PDB entry 7NDT | X-ray diffraction, 3.00 A resolution | chains FFF and JJJ of the 10 polymer chains in the assembly

# Chain FFF
Protein: HLA class I histocompatibility antigen, alpha chain E
Organism: Homo sapiens
UniProt: P13747 (HLAE_HUMAN); the author numbering skips numbers that UniProt does not, so the offset changes along the chain: 1-220 = UniProt 22-241; 226-281 = UniProt 242-297
Amino-acid sequence (277 residues; numbered 0 to 281; 5 numbers in that range are skipped by the numbering (no residue carries them; nothing is unmodelled there); the number before each row is that of its first residue; numbering starts at 0):
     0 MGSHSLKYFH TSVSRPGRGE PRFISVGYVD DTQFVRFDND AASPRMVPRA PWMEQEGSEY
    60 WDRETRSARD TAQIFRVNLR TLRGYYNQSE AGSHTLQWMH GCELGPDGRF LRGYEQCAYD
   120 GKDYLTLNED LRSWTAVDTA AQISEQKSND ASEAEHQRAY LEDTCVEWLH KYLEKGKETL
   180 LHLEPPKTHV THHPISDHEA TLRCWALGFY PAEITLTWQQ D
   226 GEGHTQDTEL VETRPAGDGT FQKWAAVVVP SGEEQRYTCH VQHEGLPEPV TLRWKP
Disordered / not traced: 0-1, 226-230
Disulfide bonds: Cys101-Cys164, Cys203-Cys264
Construct notes: initiating methionine (0); conflict Cys116 (Phe137 in P13747)
UniProt features mapped onto this chain:
  - region: Lys280, Pro281 (Connecting peptide)
  - binding site (a peptide antigen): Tyr7, Glu63, Ser66, Asn77, Tyr84, Ser143, Lys146, Gln156, Tyr159, Tyr171
  - glycosylation: Asn86 (N-linked (GlcNAc...) asparagine)
From the paper describing this entry:
  - mutagenesis - Y84C, Y84C/A139C, S147C: increased stability
  - mutagenesis - S147C: unchanged binding to HLA-E-inhA- and HLA-E-UL40-specific TCRs
  - mutagenesis - S147C: abolished binding to HLA-E-Gag6V-specific TCRs

# Chain JJJ
Protein: T cell receptor beta variable 14, T cell receptor beta joining 2-3, T cell receptor beta constant 2
Organism: Homo sapiens
UniProt: chimeric construct of A0A5B0, A0A0B4J200, A0A5B9: residues 1-108 from A0A5B0 (TVB14_HUMAN) positions 20-115 (offset varies); residues 114-127 from A0A0B4J200 positions 3-16 (UniProt number = residue number - 111); residues 130-258 from A0A5B9 positions 1-129 (UniProt number = residue number - 129)
Amino-acid sequence (243 residues; row label = number of the first residue in the row; note: 16 numbers in that range are skipped by the numbering (no residue carries them; nothing is unmodelled there); numbering starts at 0):
     0 MEAGVTQFPS HSVIEKGQTV TLRCDPISGH
    37 DNLYWYRRVM GKEIKFLLHF VK
    63 ESKQDESGMP NNRFLAERT
    83 GGTYSTLKVQ PAELEDSGVY FCASSQD
   113 RDTQYFGPGT RLTVL
   129 EDLKNVFPPE VAVFEPSEAE ISHTQKATLV CLATGFYPDH VELSWWVNGK EVHSGVCTDP
   189 QPLKEQPALN DSRYALSSRL RVSATFWQNP RNHFRCQVQF YGLSENDEWT QDRAKPVTQI
   249 VSAEAWGRAD
Disordered / not traced: 0-1
Disulfide bonds: Cys23-Cys104, Cys159-Cys224
Construct notes: initiating methionine (0); linker (109, 113, 129); engineered mutation Glu138 (Lys9 in A0A5B9), Cys185 (Ser56 in A0A5B9), Ala203 (Cys74 in A0A5B9)

# How chain FFF and chain JJJ interact
Contacting residue pairs (15):
  Arg65(FFF) - Asp67(JJJ)  salt bridge
  Asp69(FFF) - Gln66(JJJ)  hydrogen bond (backbone-side chain)
  Gln72(FFF) - Gln66(JJJ)
  Ile73(FFF) - Gln66(JJJ)
  Val76(FFF) - Val57(JJJ)
  Val76(FFF) - Lys58(JJJ)
  Val76(FFF) - Ser64(JJJ)
  Arg79(FFF) - Glu63(JJJ)  salt bridge
  Thr80(FFF) - Lys58(JJJ)  hydrogen bond
  Lys146(FFF) - Asp37(JJJ)  salt bridge
  Lys146(FFF) - Gln108(JJJ)
  Ala150(FFF) - Gln108(JJJ)
  Ala150(FFF) - Asp109(JJJ)
  Glu152(FFF) - Arg113(JJJ)  salt bridge
  His155(FFF) - Asp114(JJJ)  salt bridge
Other interface residues (no listed pair), chain FFF (12 interface residues in all): Asp149

# Overview
12 residues of chain FFF face 11 of chain JJJ across their interface; the contacts include 2 hydrogen bonds
and 5 salt bridges. Polar pairs include Arg65(FFF)-Asp67(JJJ), Arg79(FFF)-Glu63(JJJ) and
Lys146(FFF)-Asp37(JJJ). The paper reports that Y84C, Y84C/A139C and S147C of chain FFF increase stability;
S147C of chain FFF abolishes binding to HLA-E-Gag6V-specific TCRs.
Chain FFF is HLA class I histocompatibility antigen, alpha chain E and chain JJJ is T cell receptor beta
variable 14, T cell receptor beta joining 2-3, T cell receptor beta constant 2, both from Homo sapiens; the
structure, UL40:01 TCR in complex with HLA-E with a non-natural amino acid, was determined by X-ray
diffraction together with 6ZKW, 6ZKX, 6ZKY, 6ZKZ, 7NDQ and 7NDU from the same study.
